9BLY - chains D and H of the 12 polymer chains in the assembly; structure by electron microscopy, 3.50 A resolution.

== Chain D ==
Protein: Cytoplasmic dynein 1 intermediate chain 2
Organism: Homo sapiens
UniProtKB: Q13409 (DC1I2_HUMAN); the author numbering skips numbers that UniProt does not, so the offset changes along the chain: -25 to 217 = UniProt 1-243; 244-638 = UniProt 244-638
Amino-acid sequence (638 residues; numbered -25 to 638; 26 numbers in that range are skipped by the numbering (no residue carries them; nothing is unmodelled there); the number before each row is that of its first residue; numbers below 1 keep their minus sign (Met-25 is residue -25)):
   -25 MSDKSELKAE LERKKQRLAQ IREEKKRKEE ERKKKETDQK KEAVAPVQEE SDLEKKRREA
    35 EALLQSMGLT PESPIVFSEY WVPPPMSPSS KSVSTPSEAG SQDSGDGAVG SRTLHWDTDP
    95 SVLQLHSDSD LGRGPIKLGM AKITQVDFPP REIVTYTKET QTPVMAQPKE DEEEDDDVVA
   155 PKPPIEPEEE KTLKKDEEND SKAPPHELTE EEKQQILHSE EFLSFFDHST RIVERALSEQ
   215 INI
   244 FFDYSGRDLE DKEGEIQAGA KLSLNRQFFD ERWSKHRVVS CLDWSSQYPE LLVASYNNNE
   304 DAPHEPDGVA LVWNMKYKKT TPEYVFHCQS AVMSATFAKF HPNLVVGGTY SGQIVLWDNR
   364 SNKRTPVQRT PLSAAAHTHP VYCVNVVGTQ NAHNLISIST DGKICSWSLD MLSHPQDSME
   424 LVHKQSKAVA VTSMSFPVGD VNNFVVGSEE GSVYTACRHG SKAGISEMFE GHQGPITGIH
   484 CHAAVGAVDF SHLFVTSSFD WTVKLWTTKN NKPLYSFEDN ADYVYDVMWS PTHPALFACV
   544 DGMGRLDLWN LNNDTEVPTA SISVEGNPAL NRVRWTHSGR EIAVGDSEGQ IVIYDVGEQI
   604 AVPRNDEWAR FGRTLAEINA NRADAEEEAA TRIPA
Unresolved in the structure: -25 to 181, 244-263, 622-638
Swiss-Prot annotation at these positions:
  - modified residue: Ser-24 (N-acetylserine), Ser25 (Diphosphoserine), Ser64 (Phosphoserine), Thr69 (Phosphothreonine), Ser71 (Phosphoserine), Ser75 (Phosphoserine), Ser78 (Phosphoserine)

== Chain H ==
Protein: Dynein light chain roadblock-type 1
Organism: Homo sapiens
UniProtKB: Q9NP97 (DLRB1_HUMAN); residues 1-96 here = UniProt positions 1-96
Amino-acid sequence (96 residues; each row starts with the number of its first residue):
     1 MAEVEETLKR LQSQKGVQGI IVVNTEGIPI KSTMDNPTTT QYASLMHSFI LKARSTVRDI
    61 DPQNDLTFLR IRSKKNEIMV APDKDYFLIV IQNPTE
Unresolved in the structure: 1-2, 96
Swiss-Prot annotation at these positions:
  - modified residue: Ala2 (N-acetylalanine)

== How chain D and chain H interact ==
Contacting residue pairs (30; chain D residue first):
  Leu182(D) - Ile28(H)  hydrophobic
  Thr183(D) - Ile30(H)
  Glu184(D) - Ile30(H)
  Lys187(D) - Val22(H)  hydrogen bond (side chain-backbone)
  Lys187(D) - Val23(H)
  Lys187(D) - Asn24(H)
  Lys187(D) - Thr25(H)
  Lys187(D) - Pro29(H)
  Ile190(D) - Asn24(H)
  Leu191(D) - Val4(H)  hydrophobic
  Leu191(D) - Val22(H)  hydrophobic
  Glu194(D) - Glu3(H)  hydrogen bond (side chain-backbone)
  Phe196(D) - Asn24(H)
  Phe199(D) - Asn24(H)
  Phe199(D) - Asp83(H)
  Phe199(D) - Lys84(H)
  Phe199(D) - Asp85(H)
  Phe200(D) - Glu3(H)
  Phe200(D) - Thr7(H)
  Ile206(D) - Phe68(H)  hydrophobic
  Val207(D) - Leu11(H)  hydrophobic
  Ala210(D) - Lys15(H)  hydrogen bond (backbone-side chain)
  Leu211(D) - Gln14(H)
  Leu211(D) - Lys15(H)  hydrogen bond (backbone-side chain)
  Ser212(D) - Arg72(H)  hydrogen bond (backbone-side chain)
  Glu213(D) - Arg72(H)
  Gln214(D) - Arg72(H)
  Ile215(D) - Arg72(H)
  Ile215(D) - Pro94(H)
  Ile215(D) - Thr95(H)
Other interface residues (no listed pair), chain D (20 interface residues in all): Ser198, Ser203
Other interface residues (no listed pair), chain H (25 interface residues in all): Arg10, Lys31, Arg70, Tyr86, Leu88

== Summary ==
The interface between chain D and chain H involves 20 residues on one side and 25 on the other; the contacts
include 5 hydrogen bonds. Polar contacts include Lys187(D)-Val22(H), Glu194(D)-Glu3(H) and Ala210(D)-Lys15(H).
Chain D is Cytoplasmic dynein 1 intermediate chain 2 and chain H is Dynein light chain roadblock-type 1, both
from Homo sapiens; the structure, Composite structure of full-length human dynein-1 in phi-particle
conformation, was determined by electron microscopy.
